7Y8C - chain A; structure by X-ray diffraction, 2.00 A resolution.

Chain A:
Molecule: Spore coat protein A
Organism: Bacillus subtilis subsp. subtilis str. 168
UniProtKB: P07788 (COTA_BACSU); residue numbers follow UniProt; this construct covers 1-513
Amino-acid sequence (513 residues; numbered 1 to 513; the number before each row is that of its first residue):
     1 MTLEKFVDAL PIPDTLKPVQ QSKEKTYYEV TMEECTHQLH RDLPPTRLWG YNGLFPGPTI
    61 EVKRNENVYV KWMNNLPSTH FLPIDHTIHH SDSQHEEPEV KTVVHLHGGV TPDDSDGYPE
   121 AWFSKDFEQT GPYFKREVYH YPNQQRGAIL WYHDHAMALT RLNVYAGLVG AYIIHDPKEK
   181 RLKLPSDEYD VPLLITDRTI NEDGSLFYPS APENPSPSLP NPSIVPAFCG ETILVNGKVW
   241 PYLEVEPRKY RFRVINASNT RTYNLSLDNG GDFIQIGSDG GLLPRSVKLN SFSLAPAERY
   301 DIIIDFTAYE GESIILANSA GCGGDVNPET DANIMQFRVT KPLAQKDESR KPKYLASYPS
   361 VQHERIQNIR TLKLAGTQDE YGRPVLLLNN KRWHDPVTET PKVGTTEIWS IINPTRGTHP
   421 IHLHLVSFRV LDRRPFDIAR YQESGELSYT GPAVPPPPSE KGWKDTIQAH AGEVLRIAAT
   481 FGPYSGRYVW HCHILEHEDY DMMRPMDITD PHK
Not modelled in the structure: 1, 90-96, 213-217, 360-367, 512-513
UniProt features mapped onto this chain:
  - binding site (Cu cation): H105, H107, H153, H155, H419, H422, H424, H491, C492, H493, H497, M502
  - site (Plays a crucial role in the protonation steps): D116, E498
Cystine bridges: C229-C322
Metal / ion sites: Cu ion site 1: H105, H422; Cu ion site 2: H107, H153, H493; Cu ion site 3: H155, H424, H491; Cu ion site 4: H419, C492, H497

Overview:
The Cu ion site 1 is built by H105 and H422. H107, H153 and H493 coordinate Cu ion site 2. From UniProt: 12 Cu
cation-binding residues.
Chain A is Spore coat protein A (Bacillus subtilis subsp. subtilis str. 168); the structure, Crystal structure
of CotA laccase complexed with syringaldehyde, was determined by X-ray diffraction together with 7Y8B from the
same study.
